Entry 9KLB (X-ray diffraction, 1.81 A resolution); this record covers chains A and B.

[Chain A (and B)]
Protein: Histone-lysine N-methyltransferase EHMT2
Organism: Homo sapiens
Notes: EC 2.1.1.-; chain B of this document is another copy of the same molecule, construct and numbering; everything in this record applies to it too
Reference sequence: Q96KQ7 (EHMT2_HUMAN); numbering as in UniProt (aligned over 913-1193)
Chain sequence (283 residues; numbered 911 to 1193; the number before each row is that of its first residue):
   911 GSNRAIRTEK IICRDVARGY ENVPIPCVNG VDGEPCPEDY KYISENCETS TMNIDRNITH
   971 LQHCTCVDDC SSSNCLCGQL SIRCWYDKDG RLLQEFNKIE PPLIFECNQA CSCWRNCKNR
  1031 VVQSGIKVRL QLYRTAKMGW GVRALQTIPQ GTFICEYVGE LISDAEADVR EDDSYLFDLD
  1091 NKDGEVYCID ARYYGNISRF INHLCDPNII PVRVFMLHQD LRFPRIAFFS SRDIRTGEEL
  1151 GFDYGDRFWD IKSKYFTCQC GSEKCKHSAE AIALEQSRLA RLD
Unresolved in the structure: 911-917, 1091-1092, 1162-1165, 1185-1193 (chain B: 911-916, 1091-1094, 1192-1193)
Differences from the reference sequence: expression tag (911-912)
Ion coordination: Zn2+ site 1: C974, C987, C1017, C1021; Zn2+ site 2: C974, C976, C980, C985; Zn2+ site 3: C980, C1017, C1023, C1027; Zn2+ site 4: C1115, C1168, C1170, C1175
Small-molecule neighbours:
  - A1L57 (N-[(E,2S)-4-cyclopropyl-1-[(6-ethoxypyridin-3-yl)amino]-1-oxidanylidene-but-3-en-2-yl]-4-(pyridin-4-ylamino)benzamide): Y1067, D1074, A1077, D1078, D1083, S1084, Y1085, L1086, F1087, D1088, C1098, P1121, R1123, I1136, F1152, D1153, Y1154, R1157, F1158
  - sinefungin (SFG): M1048, G1049, W1050, S1084, Y1085, R1109, F1110, I1111, N1112, H1113, Y1154, W1159, F1166, T1167, C1168, Q1169, C1170
Swiss-Prot annotation at these positions:
  - region (Interaction with histone H3): D1074 to D1093, Y1154 to R1157
  - binding site (Zn(2+)): C974, C976, C980, C985, C987, C1017, C1021, C1023, C1027, C1115, C1168, C1170, C1175
  - binding site (S-adenosyl-L-methionine): M1048 to W1050, Y1085, N1112, H1113, Q1169
  - site: Y1067 (Histone H3K9me binding)

[Chain A / chain B interface]
Contacting residue pairs (55):
  R924(A) with W1024(B)
  D925(A) with W1024(B)
  R928(A) with C1021(B), hydrogen bond (side chain-backbone); S1022(B), hydrogen bond (side chain-backbone); C1023(B), hydrogen bond (side chain-backbone); W1024(B); R1025(B), hydrogen bond (backbone-backbone)
  G929(A) with W1024(B); R1025(B)
  Y930(A) with N1018(B), hydrogen bond (side chain-backbone); Q1019(B); R1025(B); R1030(B), hydrogen bond
  K951(A) with Q1019(B); A1020(B); C1021(B), hydrogen bond (side chain-backbone); S1022(B)
  E958(A) with R966(B); N967(B); I968(B), hydrogen bond (backbone-backbone)
  T959(A) with N967(B), hydrogen bond (backbone-side chain); I968(B); T969(B)
  S960(A) with N967(B)
  N963(A) with N963(B), hydrogen bond
  R966(A) with E958(B); R966(B)
  N967(A) with E958(B); T959(B), hydrogen bond (side chain-backbone); S960(B)
  I968(A) with C957(B), hydrophobic; E958(B), hydrogen bond (backbone-backbone); T959(B); Y1104(B)
  T969(A) with T959(B); Y1104(B)
  N1018(A) with Y930(B), hydrogen bond (backbone-side chain)
  Q1019(A) with Y930(B); K951(B)
  A1020(A) with K951(B), hydrogen bond (backbone-side chain)
  C1021(A) with R928(B), hydrogen bond (backbone-side chain); K951(B), hydrogen bond (backbone-side chain)
  S1022(A) with R928(B), hydrogen bond (backbone-side chain); K951(B)
  C1023(A) with R928(B), hydrogen bond (backbone-side chain)
  W1024(A) with R924(B); D925(B); R928(B); G929(B)
  R1025(A) with R928(B), hydrogen bond (backbone-backbone); G929(B); Y930(B)
  R1030(A) with Y930(B), hydrogen bond
  Y1104(A) with I968(B); T969(B)
Other interface residues (no listed pair), chain A (27 interface residues in all): I953, C957, T961
Other interface residues (no listed pair), chain B (27 interface residues in all): I953, T961

[Summary]
The chain A/chain B interface involves 27 residues from each chain; the contacts include 20 hydrogen bonds.
Polar contacts include R928(A)-C1021(B), R928(A)-S1022(B) and R928(A)-C1023(B). Chain A binds sinefungin and
compound A1L57. UniProt lists 13 Zn2+-binding residues and 7 S-adenosyl-L-methionine-binding residues on chain
A.
Both chains are Histone-lysine N-methyltransferase EHMT2 (Homo sapiens). Entry 9KLB (G9a in complex with
RK-133232 (compound 16g)) was determined by X-ray diffraction (same publication as 9KLC).
